Entry 1IZL (X-ray diffraction, 3.70 A resolution); this record covers chains U and V of the 28 polymer chains in the assembly.

[Chain U]
Protein: Photosystem II: Subunit PsbU
Organism: Thermosynechococcus elongatus
Amino-acid sequence (97 residues; numbered 1 to 97; the number before each row is that of its first residue; X marks 97 residues of unknown identity (built as UNK)):
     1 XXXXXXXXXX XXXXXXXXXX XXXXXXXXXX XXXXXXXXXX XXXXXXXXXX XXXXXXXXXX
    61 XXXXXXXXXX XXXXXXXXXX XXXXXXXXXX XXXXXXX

[Chain V]
Protein: Photosystem II: Subunit PsbV
Organism: Thermosynechococcus vulcanus
UniProtKB: P56150 (C550_SYNEL); residues 1-137 here correspond to UniProt positions 27-163 (UniProt number = residue number + 26)
Amino-acid sequence (137 residues; numbered 1 to 137; the number before each row is that of its first residue):
     1 AELTPEVLTV PLNSEGKTIT LTEKQYLEGK RLFQYACASC HVGGITKTNP SLDLRTETLA
    61 LATPPRDNIE GLVDYMKNPT TYDGEQEIAE VHPSLRSADI FPKMRNLTEK DLVAIAGHIL
   121 VEPKILGDKW GGGKVYY
Unresolved in the structure: 1, 131-137
Bound ions: heme Fe: H41, H92
Residues lining bound ligands: heme (HEM): F33, C37, C40, H41, T48, H92

[Interface between chain U and chain V]
Chain V side of the interface, 5 residues: L61, T81, Y82, D83, E85

[In short]
No residue of chain U is in contact with chain V. Ligands of chain V: heme. The heme Fe site is built by
H41(V) and H92(V).
Here chain U is Photosystem II: Subunit PsbU (Thermosynechococcus elongatus) and chain V is Photosystem II:
Subunit PsbV (Thermosynechococcus vulcanus). Entry 1IZL (Crystal Structure of Photosystem II) was determined
by X-ray diffraction.
